3C91 - chains M and 1 of the 28 polymer chains in the assembly; structure by electron microscopy, 6.80 A resolution (low resolution: residue-level contacts below are approximate; hydrogen-bond / salt-bridge calls are withheld).

Chain M (and 1):
Molecule: Proteasome subunit beta
From: Thermoplasma acidophilum
Notes: EC 3.4.25.1; chain 1 of this document is another copy of the same molecule, construct and numbering; everything in this record applies to it too
UniProtKB: P28061 (PSMB_THEAC); residues 1-203 here correspond to UniProt positions 9-211 (UniProt number = residue number + 8)
Chain sequence (203 residues; numbered 1 to 203; the number before each row is that of its first residue):
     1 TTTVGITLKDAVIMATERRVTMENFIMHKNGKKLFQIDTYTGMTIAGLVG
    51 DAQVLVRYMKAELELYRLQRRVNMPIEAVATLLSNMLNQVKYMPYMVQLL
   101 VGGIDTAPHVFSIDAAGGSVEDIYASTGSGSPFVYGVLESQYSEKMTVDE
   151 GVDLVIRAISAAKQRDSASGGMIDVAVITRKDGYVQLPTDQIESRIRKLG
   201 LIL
UniProt features mapped onto this chain:
  - active site: Thr1 (Nucleophile)
From the paper describing this entry:
  - catalytic residues: Thr1

Chain M / chain 1 interface:
Residue-residue contacts (23; chain M residue first):
  Tyr124(M) - Arg165(1)
  Pro132(M) - Pro132(1)
  Pro132(M) - Phe133(1)
  Phe133(M) - Pro132(1)
  Phe133(M) - Tyr135(1)
  Phe133(M) - Gly136(1)
  Tyr135(M) - Phe133(1)
  Tyr135(M) - Arg165(1)
  Gly136(M) - Phe133(1)
  Gly136(M) - Val137(1)
  Val137(M) - Gly136(1)
  Glu139(M) - Gln164(1)
  Glu139(M) - Arg165(1)
  Ser140(M) - Val137(1)
  Ser140(M) - Gln141(1)
  Ser140(M) - Arg157(1)
  Gln141(M) - Ser140(1)
  Gln141(M) - Gln141(1)
  Arg157(M) - Ser140(1)
  Gln164(M) - Glu139(1)
  Arg165(M) - Tyr124(1)
  Arg165(M) - Tyr135(1)
  Arg165(M) - Glu139(1)
Interface residues without a listed pair, chain M (14 interface residues in all): Asp122, Ala161
Interface residues without a listed pair, chain 1 (14 interface residues in all): Asp122, Ala161

Summary:
Chain M and chain 1 each contribute 14 residues to their interface. From UniProt: active-site residue Thr1(M)
on chain M. The paper reports the catalytic residue Thr1(M).
Chain M and chain 1 are both Proteasome subunit beta (Thermoplasma acidophilum); the structure, Thermoplasma
acidophilum 20S proteasome with an open gate, was determined by electron microscopy together with 3C92 from
the same study.
